Entry 8X30 (electron microscopy, 4.30 A resolution (low resolution: residue-level contacts below are approximate; hydrogen-bond / salt-bridge calls are withheld)); this record covers chains I and D of the 17 polymer chains in the assembly.

Chain I:
Molecule: 146-nt DNA strand
Organism: Saccharomyces cerevisiae
Sequence (146 nucleotides; row label = number of the first residue in the row):
     1 ATCAATATCCACCTGCAGATTCTACCAAAAGTGTATTTGGAAACTGCTCC
    51 ATCAAAAGGCATGTTCAGCGGAATTCCGCTGAACATGCCTTTTGATGGAG
   101 CAGTTTCCAAATACACTTTTGGTAGAATCTGCAGGTGGATATTGAT

Chain D:
Molecule: Histone H2B
Organism: Saccharomyces cerevisiae
Reference sequence: A0A6A5PZQ7 (A0A6A5PZQ7_YEASX); residues 0-130 here correspond to UniProt positions 1-131 (UniProt number = residue number + 1)
Sequence (131 residues; each row starts with the number of its first residue; numbering starts at 0):
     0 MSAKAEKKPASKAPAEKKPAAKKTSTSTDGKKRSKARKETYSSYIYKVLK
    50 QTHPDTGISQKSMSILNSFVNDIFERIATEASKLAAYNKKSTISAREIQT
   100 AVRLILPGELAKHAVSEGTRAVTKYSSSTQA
Disordered / not traced: 0-35, 129-130

How chain I and chain D interact:
Contacting residue pairs (13; chain I residue first):
  DG18(I) / Gln-59(D)
  DA19(I) / Ile-57(D)
  DA19(I) / Gln-59(D)
  DT20(I) / Gly-56(D)
  DT20(I) / Ile-57(D)
  DT21(I) / Tyr-45(D)
  DA28(I) / Arg-36(D)
  DA29(I) / Arg-36(D)
  DG39(I) / Ser-90(D)
  DG40(I) / Lys-89(D)
  DG40(I) / Ser-90(D)
  DG40(I) / Thr-91(D)
  DA41(I) / Lys-89(D)

Overview:
9 residues of chain I and 8 residues of chain D are in contact.
Chain I is a 146-nt DNA strand and chain D is Histone H2B, both from Saccharomyces cerevisiae; the structure,
Structure of piccolo NuA4 and H2A.Z nucleosome 2:1 complex, was determined by electron microscopy, deposited
together with 8X2X, 8X2Y, 8X2Z, 8X31 and 8X32.
